5UWP - chains A and B of the 4 polymer chains in the assembly; structure by X-ray diffraction, 2.05 A resolution.

# Chain A
Name: GTP-binding nuclear protein Ran
Source organism: Homo sapiens
UniProt: P62826 (RAN_HUMAN); residues 1-216 here = UniProt positions 1-216
Sequence (237 residues; row label = number of the first residue in the row; numbers below 1 keep their minus sign (Met-20 is residue -20)):
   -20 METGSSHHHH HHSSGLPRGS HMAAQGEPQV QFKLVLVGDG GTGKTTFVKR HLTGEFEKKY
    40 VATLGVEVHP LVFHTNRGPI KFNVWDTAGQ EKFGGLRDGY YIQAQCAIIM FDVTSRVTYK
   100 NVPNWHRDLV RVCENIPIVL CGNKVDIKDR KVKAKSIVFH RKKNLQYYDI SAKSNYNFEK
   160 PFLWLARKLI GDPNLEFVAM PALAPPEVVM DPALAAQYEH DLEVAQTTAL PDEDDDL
Unresolved in the structure: -20 to 7
Sequence notes: expression tag (-20 to 0)
Metal / ion sites: Mg2+: Thr24, Thr42 (together with GMP-PNP)
Small-molecule neighbours: GMP-PNP (GNP; phosphoaminophosphonic acid-guanylate ester): Gly17, Asp18, Gly19, Gly20, Thr21, Gly22, Lys23, Thr24, Thr25, Phe35, Glu36, Lys37, Lys38, Tyr39, Val40, Ala41, Thr42, Thr66, Ala67, Gly68, Gln69, Asn122, Lys123, Asp125, Ile126, Ser150, Ala151, Lys152
Curated features (UniProtKB/Swiss-Prot):
  - region: Lys37 to Val45 (Switch-I), Gly68 to Gln84 (Switch-II), Asp211 to Leu216 (Interaction with RANBP1)
  - binding site (GTP): Asp18 to Thr25, Glu36 to Thr42, Gly68, Asn122 to Asp125, Ser150 to Lys152
  - site: Gln69 (Essential for GTP hydrolysis)
  - modified residue: Ala2 (N-acetylalanine), Thr24 (Phosphothreonine), Lys37 (N6-acetyllysine), Lys60 (N6-acetyllysine), Lys71 (N6-acetyllysine), Lys99 (N6-acetyllysine), Lys134 (N6-acetyllysine), Lys159 (N6-acetyllysine)
  - cross-link (Glycyl lysine isopeptide (Lys-Gly)): Lys71 (interchain with G-Cter in SUMO2), Lys152 (interchain with G-Cter in SUMO2)
  - mutagenesis: Gly19 (G19V: Blocks DNA replication; when associated with L-69), Thr24 (T24L: Has low binding affinity for GTP and GDP. Almost completely abolishes interaction with BIRC5; T24N: Has low binding affinity for GTP and GDP. Decreases nuclear import of proteins and RNA ...), Thr25 (T25A: Minor effect on the interaction with the alpha phosphate group of bound GTP), Lys37 (K37Q: Mimics acetylation; enhances the nuclear export of RELA/p65; K37R: Decreased acetylation), Tyr39 (Y39A: Abolishes steric hindrance that traps the essential Q-69 in an unreactive position, and causes slow GTP hydrolysis in wild-type ...), Gln69 (Q69L: Strongly decreased GTPase activity. Probably locked in the GTP-bound form. Loss of interaction with NUTF2. Decreases nuclear location and leads to cytoplasmic location during interphase ...), Glu70 (E70A: Strongly decreases the relase of bound GDP), Arg76 (R76E: Probable loss of interaction with NUTF2. Loss of transport to the nucleus), Lys134 (K134Q: Loss of normal mitotic chromosome segregation and defective mitotic spindle orientation; K134R: Loss of normal mitotic chromosome segregation and formation of sister chromatid bridges), Asp211 to Leu216 (No effect on GTPase activity. Abolishes interaction with RANBP1)

# Chain B
Name: Ran-specific GTPase-activating protein 1
Source organism: Saccharomyces cerevisiae
UniProt: P41920 (YRB1_YEAST); residue numbers follow UniProt; this construct covers 62-201
Sequence (143 residues; numbered 59 to 201; the number before each row is that of its first residue):
    59 GGSDIHFEPV VHLEKVDVKT MEEDEEVLYK VRAKLFRFDA DAKEWKERGT GDCKFLKNKK
   119 TNKVRILMRR DKTLKICANH IIAPEYTLKP NVGSDRSWVY ACTADIAEGE AEAFTFAIRF
   179 GSKENADKFK EEFEKAQEIN KKA
Unresolved in the structure: 59-63, 69-77, 201
Sequence notes: expression tag (59-61)

# Interface between chain A and chain B
Contacting residue pairs - 96 pairs, chain A then chain B:
  Arg29(A) with Glu105(B), salt bridge
  Thr32(A) with Glu105(B); Arg106(B); Arg128(B), hydrogen bond (backbone-side chain)
  Gly33(A) with Glu105(B); Arg106(B); Arg128(B)
  Glu34(A) with Lys104(B), salt bridge; Glu105(B), hydrogen bond (backbone-backbone)
  Leu50(A) with Lys133(B)
  Val51(A) with Lys133(B), hydrogen bond (backbone-side chain)
  Phe52(A) with Lys133(B)
  Phe157(A) with Lys130(B); Thr131(B)
  Glu158(A) with Lys130(B)
  Phe176(A) with Leu132(B)
  Val177(A) with Leu132(B)
  Ala178(A) with Arg127(B); Leu132(B)
  Met179(A) with Arg127(B), hydrogen bond (backbone-side chain); Lys133(B); Ile134(B), hydrogen bond (side chain-backbone)
  Pro180(A) with Thr78(B); Met79(B), hydrophobic; Ile134(B)
  Ala181(A) with Thr78(B), hydrogen bond (backbone-backbone); Met79(B); Arg123(B), hydrogen bond (backbone-side chain); Leu125(B), hydrophobic; Arg127(B); Ile134(B), hydrophobic
  Leu182(A) with Met79(B), hydrophobic; Arg123(B), hydrogen bond (backbone-side chain); Asn137(B), hydrogen bond (backbone-side chain); Ile164(B)
  Ala183(A) with Ile164(B)
  Pro184(A) with Arg123(B); Asn137(B); His138(B); Ile139(B); Ile164(B), hydrophobic
  Pro185(A) with Ile139(B); Ala162(B), hydrophobic; Ile164(B); Ala169(B), hydrophobic
  Glu186(A) with Lys121(B), salt bridge
  Val187(A) with Ala141(B), hydrophobic; Glu143(B); Thr161(B)
  Met189(A) with Glu143(B); Thr161(B)
  Tyr197(A) with Ala171(B)
  Leu201(A) with Val157(B), hydrophobic
  Val203(A) with Phe96(B), hydrophobic; Lys101(B)
  Ala204(A) with Phe96(B), hydrophobic; Trp103(B), hydrogen bond (backbone-side chain); Asn149(B), hydrogen bond (backbone-side chain); Thr173(B)
  Gln205(A) with Lys147(B); Pro148(B); Asn149(B), hydrogen bond (backbone-side chain); Val150(B), hydrogen bond (backbone-backbone)
  Thr206(A) with Val150(B)
  Thr207(A) with Phe96(B); Lys101(B); Trp103(B), hydrogen bond (backbone-side chain); Asn149(B), hydrogen bond (backbone-side chain)
  Ala208(A) with Trp103(B); Asn149(B); Val150(B)
  Leu209(A) with Phe94(B), hydrophobic; Trp103(B), hydrophobic; Asn149(B), hydrogen bond (backbone-side chain); Ser155(B); Ala175(B), hydrophobic; Arg177(B)
  Pro210(A) with Phe94(B); Trp103(B); Arg177(B), hydrogen bond (backbone-side chain)
  Asp211(A) with Arg177(B), hydrogen bond (backbone-side chain)
  Glu212(A) with Gly151(B); Ser152(B), hydrogen bond; Arg154(B), salt bridge; Arg177(B), salt bridge
  Asp214(A) with Arg154(B), hydrogen bond (backbone-side chain)
  Asp215(A) with Arg154(B); Gly179(B)
  Leu216(A) with Arg90(B); Ala91(B); Lys92(B); Thr108(B); Arg154(B); Arg177(B), hydrogen bond (backbone-side chain); Phe178(B); Gly179(B)
Interface residues without a listed pair, chain A (43 interface residues in all): His30, Leu31, Phe35, Glu36, Lys38, Asp213
Interface residues without a listed pair, chain B (54 interface residues in all): Glu102, Asp129, Tyr144, Tyr158, Ala159, Ala165, Glu166

# Overview
The interface between chain A and chain B involves 43 residues on one side and 54 on the other, with 21
hydrogen bonds and 5 salt bridges. Among the polar pairs are Arg29(A)-Glu105(B), Glu34(A)-Lys104(B) and
Glu186(A)-Lys121(B). Ligands of chain A: GMP-PNP.
Here chain A is GTP-binding nuclear protein Ran (Homo sapiens) and chain B is Ran-specific GTPase-activating
protein 1 (Saccharomyces cerevisiae). Entry 5UWP (Crystal Structure of mDia2 NES Peptide in complex with
CRM1-Ran-RanBP1) was determined by X-ray diffraction (same publication as 5UWH, 5UWI, 5UWJ, 5UWO, 5UWQ, 5UWR
and 4 further entries).
